8WY0 - chains f and g of the 8 polymer chains in the assembly; structure by electron microscopy, 3.80 A resolution.

# Chain f
Name: T-cell surface glycoprotein CD3 epsilon chain
Organism: Homo sapiens
UniProt: P07766 (CD3E_HUMAN); residue numbers follow UniProt; this construct covers 1-207
Amino-acid sequence (207 residues; each row starts with the number of its first residue):
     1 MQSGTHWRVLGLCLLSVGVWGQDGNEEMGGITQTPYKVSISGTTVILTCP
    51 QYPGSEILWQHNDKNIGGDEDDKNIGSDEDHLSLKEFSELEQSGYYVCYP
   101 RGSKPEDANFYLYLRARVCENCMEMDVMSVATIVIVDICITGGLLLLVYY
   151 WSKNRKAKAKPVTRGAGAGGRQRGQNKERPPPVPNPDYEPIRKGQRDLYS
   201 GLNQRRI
Unresolved in the structure: 1-32, 70-73, 155-207
Disulfide bonds: Cys-49/Cys-98, Cys-119/Cys-122

# Chain g
Name: T-cell surface glycoprotein CD3 gamma chain
Organism: Homo sapiens
UniProt: P09693 (CD3G_HUMAN); residue numbers follow UniProt; this construct covers 1-182
Amino-acid sequence (182 residues; row label = number of the first residue in the row):
     1 MEQGKGLAVLILAIILLQGTLAQSIKGNHLVKVYDYQEDGSVLLTCDAEA
    51 KNITWFKDGKMIGFLTEDKKKWNLGSNAKDPRGMYQCKGSQNKSKPLQVY
   101 YRMCQNCIELNAATISGFLFAEIVSIFVLAVGVYFIAGQDGVRQSRASDK
   151 QTLLPNDQLYQPLKDREDDQYSHLQGNQLRRN
Unresolved in the structure: 1-25, 139-182
Disulfide bonds: Cys-46/Cys-87, Cys-104/Cys-107
Curated features (UniProtKB/Swiss-Prot):
  - motif: Leu-153, Leu-154 (Di-leucine motif)
  - modified residue (Phosphoserine): Ser-145, Ser-148
  - glycosylation (N-linked (GlcNAc...) asparagine): Asn-52, Asn-92
  - mutagenesis: Leu-153 (L153A: Abolishes lysosomal targeting; L153I: Diminished but persistent lysosomal targeting), Leu-154 (L154A: Abolishes lysosomal targeting; L154A: Diminished but persistent lysosomal targeting; L154I: No effect), Tyr-160 (Y160A: Abolishes lysosomal targeting), Leu-163 (L163A: Abolishes lysosomal targeting)

# Interface between chain f and chain g
Contacting residue pairs - 58 pairs, chain f then chain g:
  Tyr-36(f) / Gln-98(g)  hydrogen bond (backbone-side chain)
  Val-38(f) / Tyr-100(g)  hydrophobic
  Ile-40(f) / Arg-102(g)
  Glu-89(f) / Met-103(g)
  Tyr-95(f) / Lys-32(g)
  Tyr-95(f) / Val-33(g)  hydrogen bond (side chain-backbone)
  Tyr-95(f) / Leu-97(g)  hydrophobic
  Glu-106(f) / Gly-27(g)
  Glu-106(f) / His-29(g)  hydrogen bond (backbone-side chain)
  Ala-108(f) / His-29(g)
  Asn-109(f) / His-29(g)
  Asn-109(f) / Lys-95(g)
  Asn-109(f) / Pro-96(g)
  Phe-110(f) / Met-84(g)  hydrophobic
  Phe-110(f) / Pro-96(g)
  Phe-110(f) / Gln-98(g)
  Tyr-111(f) / His-29(g)
  Tyr-111(f) / Pro-96(g)
  Tyr-111(f) / Gln-98(g)
  Leu-112(f) / Gln-98(g)
  Tyr-113(f) / Gln-98(g)  hydrogen bond (backbone-backbone)
  Tyr-113(f) / Val-99(g)
  Tyr-113(f) / Tyr-100(g)  hydrogen bond (backbone-backbone)
  Tyr-113(f) / Tyr-101(g)
  Leu-114(f) / Tyr-100(g)
  Arg-115(f) / Tyr-100(g)
  Arg-115(f) / Tyr-101(g)
  Arg-115(f) / Met-103(g)
  Ala-116(f) / Arg-102(g)
  Arg-117(f) / Arg-102(g)  hydrogen bond (backbone-side chain)
  Arg-117(f) / Met-103(g)
  Glu-120(f) / Glu-109(g)
  Asn-121(f) / Glu-109(g)
  Asn-121(f) / Leu-110(g)  hydrogen bond (backbone-backbone)
  Cys-122(f) / Cys-107(g)
  Cys-122(f) / Ile-108(g)
  Cys-122(f) / Glu-109(g)
  Met-123(f) / Asn-106(g)
  Met-123(f) / Ile-108(g)  hydrogen bond (backbone-backbone)
  Glu-124(f) / Arg-102(g)  salt bridge
  Glu-124(f) / Cys-104(g)
  Glu-124(f) / Asn-106(g)
  Met-125(f) / Asn-106(g)
  Met-125(f) / Ile-108(g)  hydrophobic
  Asp-137(f) / Glu-122(g)
  Ile-140(f) / Glu-122(g)
  Thr-141(f) / Ile-126(g)
  Thr-141(f) / Leu-129(g)
  Leu-145(f) / Leu-129(g)  hydrophobic
  Leu-145(f) / Val-133(g)
  Val-148(f) / Val-133(g)  hydrophobic
  Tyr-149(f) / Val-133(g)
  Tyr-149(f) / Ile-136(g)
  Ser-152(f) / Tyr-134(g)
  Ser-152(f) / Ile-136(g)  hydrogen bond (side chain-backbone)
  Ser-152(f) / Ala-137(g)
  Lys-153(f) / Ile-136(g)
  Lys-153(f) / Ala-137(g)  hydrogen bond (side chain-backbone)
Also at the interface, not in a pair above, chain f (33 interface residues in all): Pro-35, Asp-107, Cys-119
Also at the interface, not in a pair above, chain g (32 interface residues in all): Lys-26, Asp-80, Gln-105, Asn-111, Ala-130

# Summary
The interface between chain f and chain g involves 33 residues on one side and 32 on the other; the contacts
include 10 hydrogen bonds and 1 salt bridge. Polar contacts include Glu-124(f)/Arg-102(g), Tyr-36(f)/Gln-98(g)
and Tyr-95(f)/Val-33(g). UniProt lists 4 mutagenesis sites on chain g.
Chain f is T-cell surface glycoprotein CD3 epsilon chain and chain g is T-cell surface glycoprotein CD3 gamma
chain, both from Homo sapiens; the structure, T cell receptor delta 2 gamma 9 with F283A, F290A, and F291A,
was determined by electron microscopy, deposited together with 8JBV, 8JC0, 8JCB, 8WXE, 8WYI and 8YC0.
